PDB entry 8GTR | electron microscopy, 3.91 A resolution | chains C and D of the 7 polymer chains in the assembly

Chain C (and D):
Name: Pannexin-3
From: Homo sapiens
Notes: chain D of this document is another copy of the same molecule, construct and numbering; everything in this record applies to it too
UniProtKB: Q96QZ0 (PANX3_HUMAN); residue numbers follow UniProt; this construct covers 1-392
Sequence (392 residues; row label = number of the first residue in the row):
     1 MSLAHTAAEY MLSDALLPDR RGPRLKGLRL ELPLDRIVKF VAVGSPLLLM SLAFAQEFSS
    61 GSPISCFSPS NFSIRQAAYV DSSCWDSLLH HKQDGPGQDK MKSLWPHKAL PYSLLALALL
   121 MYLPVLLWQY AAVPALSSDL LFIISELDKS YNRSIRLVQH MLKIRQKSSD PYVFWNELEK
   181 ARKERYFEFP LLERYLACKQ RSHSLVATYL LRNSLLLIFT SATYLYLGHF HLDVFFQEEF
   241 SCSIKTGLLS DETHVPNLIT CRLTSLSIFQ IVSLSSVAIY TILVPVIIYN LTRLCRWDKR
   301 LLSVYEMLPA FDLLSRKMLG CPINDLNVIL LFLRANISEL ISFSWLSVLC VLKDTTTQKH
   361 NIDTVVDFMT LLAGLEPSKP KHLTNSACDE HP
Unresolved in the structure: 1-23, 94-98, 160-185, 355-365, 374-392
Cystine bridges: Cys-66/Cys-261, Cys-84/Cys-242
Glycans and other covalent adducts: N-acetylglucosamine (NAG) linked to Asn-71
Ligand contacts: phosphatidylethanolamine (PTY): Met-101, Ser-103, Trp-105, Ala-109, Ala-116, Phe-230
Curated features (UniProtKB/Swiss-Prot):
  - glycosylation: Asn-71 (N-linked (GlcNAc...) asparagine)
What the authors report for this chain:
  - post-translational modification sites: Asn-71
  - binding site for N-acetylglucosamine: Asn-71
  - mutagenesis - I74A, I74W: decreased expression

Chain C / chain D interface:
Pairs across the interface - 35 pairs, chain C then chain D:
  Leu-52(C) with Tyr-112(D), hydrophobic
  Gln-56(C) with Phe-58(D); Tyr-112(D)
  Ser-60(C) with Phe-58(D)
  Ser-65(C) with Tyr-79(D)
  Phe-67(C) with Gln-76(D); Tyr-79(D), hydrophobic; Leu-249(D), hydrophobic; Val-255(D), hydrophobic
  Ser-68(C) with Gln-76(D)
  Ser-70(C) with Gln-76(D), hydrogen bond; His-254(D), hydrogen bond
  Ala-77(C) with Arg-75(D)
  Asp-81(C) with Arg-75(D), salt bridge
  Glu-239(C) with Thr-246(D); Gly-247(D); Leu-248(D), hydrogen bond (side chain-backbone); Leu-249(D)
  Ser-241(C) with Leu-248(D)
  Thr-260(C) with Leu-248(D); Leu-249(D)
  Arg-262(C) with Tyr-79(D); Ser-83(D), hydrogen bond; Asp-86(D), salt bridge; Ser-87(D), hydrogen bond
  Leu-263(C) with Asp-86(D)
  Thr-264(C) with Ser-82(D), hydrogen bond
  Ser-267(C) with Asp-86(D); Lys-108(D), hydrogen bond
  Ser-344(C) with Ser-138(D)
  Ser-347(C) with Ser-138(D)
  Val-348(C) with Tyr-195(D), hydrophobic
  Val-351(C) with Cys-198(D)
  Leu-352(C) with Leu-191(D), hydrophobic
  Phe-368(C) with Leu-191(D), hydrophobic
Interface residues without a listed pair, chain C (29 interface residues in all): Pro-33, Cys-66, Pro-69, Phe-240, Leu-266, Ile-271, Ile-341
Interface residues without a listed pair, chain D (27 interface residues in all): Phe-54, Ala-78, Tyr-130, Leu-141, Phe-142, Arg-194, Glu-252

Summary:
Chain C and chain D form an interface of 29 and 27 residues respectively, with 7 hydrogen bonds and 2 salt
bridges. Polar pairs include Asp-81(C)/Arg-75(D), Arg-262(C)/Asp-86(D) and Ser-70(C)/Gln-76(D). Chain C binds
phosphatidylethanolamine. N-acetylglucosamine is covalently linked to Asn-71(C). The paper reports a binding
site for N-acetylglucosamine at Asn-71(C); I74A and I74W of chain C reduce expression.
Chain C and chain D are both Pannexin-3 (Homo sapiens); the structure, CryoEM structure of human Pannexin
isoform 3, was determined by electron microscopy, deposited together with 8GTS and 8GTT.
